4CQY - chains D and E of the 6 polymer chains in the assembly; structure by X-ray diffraction, 2.05 A resolution.

# Chain D
Name: Haemagglutinin HA2
Source organism: Influenza A virus (A/TURKEY/TURKEY/1/2005(H5N1))
Notes: fragment: ha2 of trypsin released ectodomain, residues 347-512
UniProtKB: Q207Z6 (Q207Z6_9INFA); residues 1-166 here correspond to UniProt positions 347-512 (UniProt number = residue number + 346)
Chain sequence (166 residues; numbered 1 to 166; the number before each row is that of its first residue):
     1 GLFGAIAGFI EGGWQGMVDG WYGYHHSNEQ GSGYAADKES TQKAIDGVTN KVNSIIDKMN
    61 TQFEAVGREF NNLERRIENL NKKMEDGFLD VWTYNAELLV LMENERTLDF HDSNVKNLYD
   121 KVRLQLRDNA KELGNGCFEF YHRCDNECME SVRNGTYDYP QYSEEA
Unresolved in the structure: 164-166
Cystine bridges: Cys144-Cys148

# Chain E
Name: Haemagglutinin HA1
Source organism: Influenza A virus (A/TURKEY/TURKEY/1/2005(H5N1))
Notes: fragment: ha1 of trypsin released ectodomain, residues 17-342
UniProtKB: Q207Z6 (Q207Z6_9INFA); aligned to UniProt positions 17-341 over residues 1-325 (the alignment contains insertions or deletions, so no single offset holds)
Chain sequence (327 residues; numbered -1 to 325; the number before each row is that of its first residue; numbers below 1 keep their minus sign (Asp-1 is residue -1)):
    -1 DPDQICIGYH ANNSTEQVDT IMEKNVTVTH AQDILEKTHN GKLCDLDGVK PLILRDCSVA
    59 GWLLGNPMCD EFLNVPEWSY IVEKINPAND LCYPGNFNDY EELKHLLSRI NHFEKIQIIP
   119 KSSWSDHEAS GVSSACPYQG RSSFFRNVVW LTKKDNAYPT IKRSYNNTNQ EDLLVLWGIH
   179 HPNDAAEQTR LYQNPTTYIS VGTSTLNQRL VPKIATRSKV NGQSGRMEFF WTILKPNDAI
   239 NFESNGNFIA PENAYKIVKK GDSTIMKSEL EYGNCNTKCQ TPIGAINSSM PFHNIHPLTI
   299 GECPKYVKSS RLVLATGLRN SPQRETR
Unresolved in the structure: 321-325
Cystine bridges: Cys42-Cys273, Cys55-Cys67, Cys90-Cys134, Cys277-Cys301
Covalent attachments: N-acetylglucosamine (NAG) linked to Asn11, Asn23, Asn164
Construct notes: expression tag (-1 to 0); engineered mutation Thr150 (Ile167 in Q207Z6); conflict Arg322 (Gly339 in Q207Z6), Thr324 (Arg341 in Q207Z6)

# Chain D / chain E interface
Residue-residue contacts (12; chain D residue first):
  Asn72(D) - Glu100(E)
  Leu73(D) - Asp97(E)
  Leu73(D) - Glu100(E)
  Leu73(D) - Trp229(E)  hydrophobic
  Glu74(D) - Glu100(E)  hydrogen bond (backbone-side chain)
  Arg75(D) - Glu100(E)  hydrogen bond (backbone-side chain)
  Arg75(D) - His103(E)
  Arg76(D) - Glu99(E)
  Arg76(D) - Glu100(E)  salt bridge
  Arg76(D) - His103(E)
  Asn79(D) - His103(E)
  Asn79(D) - Arg107(E)

# In short
Chain D and chain E each contribute 6 residues to their interface; the contacts include 2 hydrogen bonds and 1
salt bridge. Polar pairs include Arg76(D)-Glu100(E), Glu74(D)-Glu100(E) and Arg75(D)-Glu100(E). Covalently
linked N-acetylglucosamine: at Asn11(E), Asn23(E) and Asn164(E).
Chain D is Haemagglutinin HA2 and chain E is Haemagglutinin HA1, both from Influenza A virus
(A/TURKEY/TURKEY/1/2005(H5N1)); the structure, H5 (tyTy) Del133/Ile155Thr Mutant Haemagglutinin in Complex
with Avian Receptor Analogue LSTa, was determined by X-ray diffraction, deposited together with 4CQP, 4CQQ,
4CQR, 4CQS, 4CQU, 4CQV and 5 further entries.
